Entry 5NB0 (X-ray diffraction, 2.70 A resolution); this record covers chains C and F of the 6 polymer chains in the assembly.

# Chain C (and F)
Protein: Collagen alpha-3(IV) chain
Source organism: Homo sapiens
Notes: chain F of this document is another copy of the same molecule, construct and numbering; everything in this record applies to it too
UniProtKB: Q01955 (CO4A3_HUMAN); residues 1-230 here correspond to UniProt positions 1441-1670 (UniProt number = residue number + 1440)
Amino-acid sequence (230 residues; each row starts with the number of its first residue):
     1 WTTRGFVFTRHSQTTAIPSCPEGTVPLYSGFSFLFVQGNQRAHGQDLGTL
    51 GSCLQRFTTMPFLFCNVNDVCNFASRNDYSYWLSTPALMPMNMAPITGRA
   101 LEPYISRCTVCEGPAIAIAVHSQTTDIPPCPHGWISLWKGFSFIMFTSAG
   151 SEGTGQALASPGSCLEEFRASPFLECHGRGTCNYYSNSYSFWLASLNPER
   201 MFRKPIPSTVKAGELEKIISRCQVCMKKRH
Disordered / not traced: 1-3, 229-230 (chain F: 1-2, 229-230)
Swiss-Prot annotation at these positions:
  - region: Ala170 to Ser188 (Required for the anti-tumor cell activity of tumstatin)
  - cross-link: Met93 (S-Lysyl-methionine sulfilimine (Met-Lys) (interchain with K-1651)), Lys211 (S-Lysyl-methionine sulfilimine (Lys-Met) (interchain with M-1533))
Disulfide bonds: Cys20-Cys111, Cys53-Cys108, Cys65-Cys71, Cys130-Cys225, Cys164-Cys222, Cys176-Cys182

# Interface between chain C and chain F
Contacting residue pairs (49; chain C residue first):
  Gln37(C) with Gln40(F), hydrogen bond
  Asn39(C) with Ala149(F); Gly150(F), hydrogen bond (side chain-backbone); Asn187(F), hydrogen bond
  Gln40(C) with Gln37(F), hydrogen bond; Gln40(F); Tyr79(F); Ala149(F), hydrogen bond (side chain-backbone); Gly150(F); Glu152(F)
  Asn66(C) with Ser186(F), hydrogen bond
  Ala74(C) with Arg179(F), hydrogen bond (backbone-side chain)
  Ser75(C) with Pro95(F); Tyr185(F), hydrogen bond (backbone-side chain)
  Arg76(C) with Ser148(F); Ala149(F); Glu175(F), salt bridge; His177(F); Arg179(F), hydrogen bond (backbone-side chain); Tyr185(F); Asn187(F), hydrogen bond
  Asn77(C) with Asn77(F), hydrogen bond (backbone-side chain); Asp78(F), hydrogen bond (side chain-backbone); Tyr79(F); His177(F), hydrogen bond
  Asp78(C) with Asn77(F), hydrogen bond (backbone-side chain)
  Tyr79(C) with Gln40(F); Asn77(F)
  Pro95(C) with Ser75(F)
  Ser148(C) with Arg76(F)
  Ala149(C) with Asn39(F); Gln40(F), hydrogen bond (backbone-side chain); Arg76(F)
  Gly150(C) with Asn39(F), hydrogen bond (backbone-side chain); Gln40(F)
  Glu152(C) with Gln40(F)
  Glu175(C) with Arg76(F), salt bridge
  His177(C) with Arg76(F); Asn77(F)
  Gly178(C) with Arg179(F)
  Arg179(C) with Ala74(F), hydrogen bond (side chain-backbone); Arg76(F), hydrogen bond (side chain-backbone); Gly178(F); Arg179(F)
  Tyr185(C) with Ser75(F), hydrogen bond (side chain-backbone); Arg76(F)
  Ser186(C) with Asn66(F), hydrogen bond
  Asn187(C) with Asn39(F), hydrogen bond; Arg76(F), hydrogen bond
Other interface residues (no listed pair), chain C (26 interface residues in all): Phe64, Val70, Asn72, Met93
Other interface residues (no listed pair), chain F (25 interface residues in all): Phe64, Val70, Met93

# In short
26 residues of chain C and 25 residues of chain F are in contact, with 22 hydrogen bonds and 2 salt bridges.
Among the polar pairs are Arg76(C)-Glu175(F), Gln37(C)-Gln40(F) and Asn39(C)-Gly150(F).
Chain C and chain F are both Collagen alpha-3(IV) chain (Homo sapiens); the structure, Crystal structures of
homooligomers of collagen type IV. alpha3NC1, was determined by X-ray diffraction (same publication as 5NAX,
5NAY, 5NAZ, 5NB1 and 5NB2).
